Entry 8G88 (electron microscopy, 2.30 A resolution); this record covers chains A and J of the 11 polymer chains in the assembly.

== Chain A ==
Protein: Histone H3
Organism: Xenopus laevis
Reference sequence: P84233 (H32_XENLA); residues 1-135 here correspond to UniProt positions 2-136 (UniProt number = residue number + 1)
Sequence (135 residues; row label = number of the first residue in the row):
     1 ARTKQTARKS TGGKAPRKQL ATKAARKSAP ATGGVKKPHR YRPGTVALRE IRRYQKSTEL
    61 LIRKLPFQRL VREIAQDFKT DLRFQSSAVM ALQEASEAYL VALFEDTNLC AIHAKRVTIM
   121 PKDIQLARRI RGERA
Disordered / not traced: 1-37, 135
Construct notes: variant Ala102 (Gly103 in P84233)
Swiss-Prot annotation at these positions:
  - modified residue: Arg2 (Asymmetric dimethylarginine), Thr3 (Phosphothreonine), Lys4 (Allysine), Gln5 (5-glutamyl dopamine), Thr6 (Phosphothreonine), Arg8 (Citrulline), Lys9 (N6,N6,N6-trimethyllysine), Ser10 (ADP-ribosylserine), Thr11 (Phosphothreonine), Lys14 (N6-(2-hydroxyisobutyryl)lysine), Arg17 (Asymmetric dimethylarginine), Lys18 (N6-(2-hydroxyisobutyryl)lysine), Lys23 (N6-(2-hydroxyisobutyryl)lysine), Arg26 (Citrulline), Lys27 (N6,N6,N6-trimethyllysine), Ser28 (ADP-ribosylserine), Lys36 (N6,N6,N6-trimethyllysine), Lys37 (N6-methyllysine), Tyr41 (Phosphotyrosine), Lys56 (N6,N6,N6-trimethyllysine) and 8 more in UniProt
  - lipidation: Cys110 (S-palmitoyl cysteine)

== Chain J ==
Molecule: nMatn1 DNA bottom strand
Sequence (186 nucleotides; each row starts with the number of its first residue; numbers below 1 keep their minus sign (DT-111 is residue -111)):
  -111 TGCATGTATG TGTATGCATA TGCTAATGTG TGCATGTGTG TGACTATGTG CGCATGCATG
   -51 TGCATGTGTG TGCATATACG TGTGTGCATG CATGTGCATA TATGTGTGCA CGTGTGTGTG
     9 CATGTGTGTG TATGTGTATA TATTAACCTG TGTGCATTGT GTGCATATAT TAGCATGTGT
    69 GCATGT
Disordered / not traced: -111 to -97, 72-74

== Chain A / chain J interface ==
Residue-residue contacts (29):
  His39(A) with DT-67(J), sugar contact
  Arg40(A) with DG8(J), base contact; DC9(J), hydrogen bond to the base; DA10(J), hydrogen bond to the sugar
  Tyr41(A) with DT-67(J), sugar contact; DA-66(J), sugar contact; DC9(J), sugar contact; DA10(J), hydrogen bond to the phosphate
  Arg42(A) with DC9(J), sugar contact
  Pro43(A) with DG8(J), phosphate contact; DC9(J), phosphate contact
  Gly44(A) with DG8(J), hydrogen bond to the phosphate; DC9(J), hydrogen bond to the phosphate
  Thr45(A) with DC9(J), hydrogen bond to the phosphate
  Val46(A) with DC9(J), hydrogen bond to the phosphate; DA10(J), phosphate contact
  Ala47(A) with DC9(J), hydrogen bond to the phosphate
  Arg49(A) with DA-66(J), sugar contact; DT-65(J), salt bridge to the phosphate
  Arg53(A) with DT-65(J), salt bridge to the phosphate
  Lys56(A) with DG-64(J), salt bridge to the phosphate
  Arg63(A) with DT17(J), phosphate contact; DG18(J), salt bridge to the phosphate
  Lys64(A) with DG18(J), hydrogen bond to the phosphate
  Leu65(A) with DT17(J), phosphate contact; DG18(J), hydrogen bond to the phosphate
  Pro66(A) with DT17(J), phosphate contact
  Arg69(A) with DT17(J), salt bridge to the phosphate
  Arg83(A) with DT27(J), sugar contact
Interface residues without a listed pair, chain A (19 interface residues in all): Asp81
Interface residues without a listed pair, chain J (12 interface residues in all): DC-68, DA26

== Summary ==
The interface between chain A and chain J involves 19 residues on one side and 12 on the other; the contacts
include 10 hydrogen bonds and 5 salt bridges. Among the polar pairs are Arg40(A)-DC9(J), Arg40(A)-DA10(J) and
Tyr41(A)-DA10(J).
Here chain A is Histone H3 (Xenopus laevis) and chain J is nMatn1 DNA bottom strand. Entry 8G88 (Human Oct4
bound to nucleosome with human nMatn1 sequence) was determined by electron microscopy, deposited together with
8G87, 8G8B, 8G8E and 8G8G.
